PDB entry 7ZX4 | X-ray diffraction, 2.08 A resolution | chains A and C of the 3 polymer chains in the assembly

== Chain A ==
Molecule: Clathrin heavy chain 1
Organism: Homo sapiens
UniProt: Q00610 (CLH1_HUMAN); residues 1-364 here = UniProt positions 1-364
Sequence (364 residues; numbered 1 to 364; the number before each row is that of its first residue):
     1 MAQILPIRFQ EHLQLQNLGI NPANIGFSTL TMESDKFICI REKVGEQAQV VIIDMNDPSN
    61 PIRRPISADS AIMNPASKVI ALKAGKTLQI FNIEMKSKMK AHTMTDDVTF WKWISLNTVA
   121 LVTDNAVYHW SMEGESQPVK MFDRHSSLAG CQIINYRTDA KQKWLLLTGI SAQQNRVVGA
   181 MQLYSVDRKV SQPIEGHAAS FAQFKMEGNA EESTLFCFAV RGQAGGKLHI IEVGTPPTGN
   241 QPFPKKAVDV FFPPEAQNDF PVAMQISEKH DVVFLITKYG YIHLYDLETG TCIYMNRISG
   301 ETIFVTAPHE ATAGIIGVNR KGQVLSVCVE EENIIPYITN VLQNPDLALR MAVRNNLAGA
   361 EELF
Unresolved in the structure: 1-4
UniProt features mapped onto this chain:
  - region: A68 to D107 (WD40-like repeat 2), T302 to E330 (WD40-like repeat 7)
  - modified residue: A2 (N-acetylalanine), S67 (Phosphoserine), T105 (Phosphothreonine), Y184 (Phosphotyrosine)

== Chain C ==
Molecule: Disks large-associated protein 5
UniProt: Q15398 (DLGP5_HUMAN); residues 1-21 here correspond to UniProt positions 826-846 (UniProt number = residue number + 825)
Sequence (21 residues; numbered 1 to 21; the number before each row is that of its first residue):
     1 YRHISFGGNL ITFSPLQPGE F
Unresolved in the structure: 1-6, 18-21
Construct notes: conflict Y1 (Ala826 in Q15398)
Modified / non-standard residues: S14 (phosphoserine; SEP)
UniProt features mapped onto this chain:
  - modified residue (Phosphoserine): S5, S14
What the authors report for this chain:
  - post-translational modification sites: S14
  - mutagenesis - S14A: abolished binding to clathrin
  - mutagenesis - S14A: unchanged localization

== Chain A / chain C interface ==
Pairs across the interface (26; chain A residue first):
  V50(A) - I11(C)  hydrophobic
  R64(A) - I11(C)
  R64(A) - T12(C)  hydrogen bond (side chain-backbone)
  R64(A) - F13(C)
  R64(A) - S14(C)
  P65(A) - I11(C)
  P65(A) - T12(C)  hydrogen bond (backbone-backbone)
  I66(A) - L10(C)
  I66(A) - I11(C)  hydrophobic
  S67(A) - L10(C)  hydrogen bond (backbone-backbone)
  L82(A) - L10(C)
  L82(A) - I11(C)  hydrophobic
  K83(A) - L10(C)
  A84(A) - L10(C)  hydrophobic
  T87(A) - L10(C)
  Q89(A) - G8(C)  hydrogen bond (side chain-backbone)
  Q89(A) - N9(C)
  Q89(A) - L10(C)  hydrogen bond (side chain-backbone)
  F91(A) - N9(C)
  F91(A) - I11(C)  hydrophobic
  F91(A) - F13(C)  hydrophobic
  K96(A) - F13(C)
  K96(A) - S14(C)  hydrogen bond (side chain-backbone)
  K96(A) - P15(C)  hydrogen bond (side chain-backbone)
  K96(A) - L16(C)
  K98(A) - N9(C)  hydrogen bond
Also at the interface, not in a pair above, chain A (16 interface residues in all): A68, I93, S97
Interface features reported in the paper:
  - pairs named by the authors: R64(A)-S14(C), K96(A)-S14(C)
  - interface residues, chain A: R64(A), K96(A)

== Summary ==
16 residues of chain A and 9 residues of chain C are in contact, with 8 hydrogen bonds. Polar contacts include
R64(A)-T12(C), Q89(A)-G8(C) and Q89(A)-L10(C). The authors report contacts between R64(A) and S14(C) and
K96(A) and S14(C). The paper reports that S14A of chain C abolishes binding to clathrin; interface residues
R64(A) and K96(A).
Here chain A is Clathrin heavy chain 1 (Homo sapiens) and chain C is Disks large-associated protein 5. Entry
7ZX4 (Clathrin N-terminal domain in complex with a HURP phospho-peptide) was determined by X-ray diffraction.
